PDB entry 3C1N | X-ray diffraction, 2.72 A resolution | chains A and D of the 4 polymer chains in the assembly

[Chain A (and D)]
Protein: Probable aspartokinase
Source organism: Methanocaldococcus jannaschii
Notes: EC 2.7.2.4; chain D of this document is another copy of the same molecule, construct and numbering; everything in this record applies to it too
UniProtKB: Q57991 (AK_METJA); residue numbers follow UniProt; this construct covers 1-473
Chain sequence (473 residues; each row starts with the number of its first residue):
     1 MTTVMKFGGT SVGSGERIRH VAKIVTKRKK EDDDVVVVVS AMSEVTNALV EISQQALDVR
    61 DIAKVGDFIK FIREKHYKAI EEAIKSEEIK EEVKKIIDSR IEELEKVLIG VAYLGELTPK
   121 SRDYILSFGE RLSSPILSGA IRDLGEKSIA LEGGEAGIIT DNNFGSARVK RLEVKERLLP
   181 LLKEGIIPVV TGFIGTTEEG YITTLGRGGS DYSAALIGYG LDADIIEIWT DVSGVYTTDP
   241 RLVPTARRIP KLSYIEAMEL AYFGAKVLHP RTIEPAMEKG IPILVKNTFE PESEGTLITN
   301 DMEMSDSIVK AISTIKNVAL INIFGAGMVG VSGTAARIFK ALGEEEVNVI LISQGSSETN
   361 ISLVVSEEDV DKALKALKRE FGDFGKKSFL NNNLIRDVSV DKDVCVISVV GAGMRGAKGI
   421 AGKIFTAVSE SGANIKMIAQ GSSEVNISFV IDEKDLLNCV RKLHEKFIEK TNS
Unresolved in the structure: 1, 85, 303-305, 384-389, 470-473 (chain D: 1-2, 33-35, 85, 301-305, 384-389, 470-473)
Residues lining bound ligands:
  - threonine (THR), molecule 1: Lys6, Phe7, Gly8, Gly9, Thr10, Ser11, Trp229, Thr230, Asp231
  - threonine (THR), molecule 2: Met414, Gly416, Ala417, Lys418, Gly419, Ile420, Ala421, Gln440, Glu444, Ile447
  - threonine (THR), molecule 3: Ala433, Asn434, Ile435, Ile438
What the authors report for this chain:
  - allosteric site: Lys6, Gly8, Thr10, Ser11, Thr230, Asp231, Met414, Ala417, Gly419, Ile420, Ala421, Asn434, Gln440, Glu444
  - binding site for threonine: Lys6, Gly8, Thr10, Ser11, Thr230, Asp231
  - conformationally variable residues (loop rearrangement, order/disorder transition): Arg207, Arg241

[How chain A and chain D interact]
Residue-residue contacts (17):
  Lys106(A) with Tyr113(D)
  Val107(A) with Leu114(D), hydrophobic
  Gly110(A) with Leu114(D)
  Val111(A) with Leu114(D)
  Tyr113(A) with Lys106(D), hydrogen bond; Ile109(D), hydrophobic
  Leu114(A) with Gly110(D); Val111(D), hydrophobic; Leu114(D), hydrophobic; Glu116(D)
  Glu116(A) with Leu114(D); Thr118(D), hydrogen bond; Ser121(D)
  Thr118(A) with Glu116(D), hydrogen bond
  Lys120(A) with Glu116(D), salt bridge
  Ser121(A) with Leu114(D); Glu116(D), hydrogen bond
Also at the interface, not in a pair above, chain A (11 interface residues in all): Ile109
Also at the interface, not in a pair above, chain D (12 interface residues in all): Val107, Gly115, Lys120

[In short]
11 residues of chain A and 12 residues of chain D are in contact, with 4 hydrogen bonds and 1 salt bridge.
Polar contacts include Lys120(A)-Glu116(D), Tyr113(A)-Lys106(D) and Glu116(A)-Thr118(D). From the paper: a
binding site for threonine at Lys6(A), Gly8(A) and Thr10(A) among others; an allosteric site at Lys6(A),
Gly8(A) and Thr10(A) among others.
Both chains are Probable aspartokinase (Methanocaldococcus jannaschii). Entry 3C1N (Crystal Structure of
Allosteric Inhibition Threonine-sensitive Aspartokinase from Methanococcus jannaschii with L-threonine) was
determined by X-ray diffraction together with 3C20 and 3C1M from the same study.
